1W00 - chains A and B; structure by X-ray diffraction, 2.20 A resolution.

Chain A (and B):
Molecule: Steroid delta-isomerase
Organism: Pseudomonas putida
Notes: EC 5.3.3.1; chain B of this document is another copy of the same molecule, construct and numbering; everything in this record applies to it too
UniProt: P07445 (SDIS_PSEPU); residues 1-131 here = UniProt positions 1-131
Amino-acid sequence (131 residues; numbered 1 to 131; the number before each row is that of its first residue):
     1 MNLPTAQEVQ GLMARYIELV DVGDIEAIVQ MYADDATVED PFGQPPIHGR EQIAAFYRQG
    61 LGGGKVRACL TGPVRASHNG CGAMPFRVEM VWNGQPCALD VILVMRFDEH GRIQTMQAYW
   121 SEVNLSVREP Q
Disordered / not traced: 1, 63-64, 129-131 (chain B: 1, 62-64, 129-131)
Construct notes: engineered mutation L103 (Asp in P07445)
UniProt features mapped onto this chain:
  - active site: Y16 (Proton donor), D40 (Proton acceptor)
  - mutagenesis: Y16 (Y16F: Reduces activity 2000-fold. Reduces activity 10000-fold; when associated with E-103; N-103 or L-103; Y16S: Reduces activity 20-fold), Y32 (Y32S: Reduces activity 4-fold), Y57 (Y57S: Reduces activity 100-fold), W92 (W92A: Slightly reduces activity. Reduces protein stability), L125 (L125A: Slightly reduces activity and reduces protein stability; when associated with A-127), V127 (V127A: Slightly reduces activity and reduces protein stability; when associated with A-125)

Interface between chain A and chain B:
Pairs across the interface (50):
  A6(A) - S121(B)
  Q10(A) - V123(B)
  F42(A) - S77(B)
  F42(A) - N79(B)
  F42(A) - C81(B)  hydrophobic
  F42(A) - R106(B)
  G43(A) - N79(B)
  T71(A) - R75(B)
  P73(A) - D100(B)
  V74(A) - N124(B)  hydrogen bond (backbone-side chain)
  R75(A) - T71(B)
  R75(A) - P85(B)
  R75(A) - F86(B)  hydrogen bond (side chain-backbone)
  R75(A) - D100(B)
  R75(A) - V101(B)  hydrogen bond (side chain-backbone)
  R75(A) - I102(B)
  R75(A) - Y119(B)
  R75(A) - N124(B)
  A76(A) - W120(B)
  A76(A) - S121(B)  hydrogen bond (backbone-backbone)
  A76(A) - N124(B)
  S77(A) - F42(B)
  H78(A) - E122(B)  salt bridge
  N79(A) - F42(B)
  N79(A) - G43(B)
  C81(A) - F42(B)  hydrophobic
  A83(A) - I102(B)
  A83(A) - Y119(B)  hydrophobic
  M84(A) - I102(B)
  P85(A) - I102(B)
  F86(A) - R75(B)  hydrogen bond (backbone-side chain)
  D100(A) - P73(B)
  D100(A) - R75(B)
  V101(A) - R75(B)  hydrogen bond (backbone-side chain)
  I102(A) - R75(B)
  I102(A) - A83(B)
  I102(A) - M84(B)
  I102(A) - P85(B)
  V104(A) - Y119(B)
  Y119(A) - R75(B)
  Y119(A) - A83(B)  hydrophobic
  Y119(A) - V104(B)
  W120(A) - A76(B)
  S121(A) - A6(B)
  S121(A) - A76(B)  hydrogen bond (side chain-backbone)
  E122(A) - H78(B)  salt bridge
  V123(A) - Q10(B)
  N124(A) - V74(B)  hydrogen bond (side chain-backbone)
  N124(A) - R75(B)
  N124(A) - A76(B)
Also at the interface, not in a pair above, chain A (28 interface residues in all): G82
Also at the interface, not in a pair above, chain B (30 interface residues in all): Q7, G82

Summary:
The interface between chain A and chain B involves 28 residues on one side and 30 on the other, with 8
hydrogen bonds and 2 salt bridges. Polar pairs include H78(A)-E122(B), V74(A)-N124(B) and R75(A)-F86(B).
Chain A and chain B are both Steroid delta-isomerase (Pseudomonas putida); the structure, Crystal structure of
mutant enzyme D103L of Ketosteroid Isomerase from Pseudomonas putida biotype B, was determined by X-ray
diffraction (same publication as 1VZZ, 1W01 and 1W02).
